PDB entry 5STJ | X-ray diffraction, 1.76 A resolution | chains A and B

Chain A:
Protein: Pre-mRNA-splicing factor 8
Source organism: Saccharomyces cerevisiae S288C
UniProtKB: P33334 (PRP8_YEAST); residues 1836-2090 here = UniProt positions 1836-2090
Sequence (258 residues; row label = number of the first residue in the row):
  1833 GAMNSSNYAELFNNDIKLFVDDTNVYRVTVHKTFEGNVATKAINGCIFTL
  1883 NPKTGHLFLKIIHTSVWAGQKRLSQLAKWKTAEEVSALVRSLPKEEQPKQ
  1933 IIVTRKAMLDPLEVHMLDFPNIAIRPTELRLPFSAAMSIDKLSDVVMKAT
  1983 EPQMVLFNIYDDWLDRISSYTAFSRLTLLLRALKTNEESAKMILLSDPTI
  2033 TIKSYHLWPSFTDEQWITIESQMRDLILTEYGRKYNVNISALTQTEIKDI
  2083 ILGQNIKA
Not modelled in the structure: 2070-2090
Differences from the reference sequence: expression tag (1833-1835)
Curated features (UniProtKB/Swiss-Prot):
  - mutagenesis: Asp1853 (D1853A: Alters protein folding. Severely impaired growth. Strongly reduced growth at 35 degrees Celsius; when associated with A-1854; D1853N: Reduced growth at 30 degrees Celsius ...), Asp1854 (D1854A: Reduced growth at 30 degrees Celsius. Strongly reduced growth at 16 degrees Celsius. Strongly reduced growth at 35 degrees Celsius; when associated with A-1853 ...), Thr1855 (T1855A: Reduced growth at 30 degrees Celsius. Strongly reduced growth at 16 degrees Celsius), Thr1936 (T1936A: Reduced growth at 30 degrees Celsius. Strongly reduced growth at 16 degrees Celsius), Arg1937 (R1937K: Severely impaired growth. Reduced growth at 30 degrees Celsius. Strongly reduced growth at 16 degrees Celsius)

Chain B:
Protein: A1 cistron-splicing factor AAR2
Source organism: Saccharomyces cerevisiae S288C
UniProtKB: P32357 (AAR2_YEAST); aligned to UniProt positions 1-317 over residues 1-317
Sequence (308 residues; row label = number of the first residue in the row; note: 13 numbers in that range are skipped by the numbering (no residue carries them; nothing is unmodelled there); numbers below 1 keep their minus sign (Gly-3 is residue -3)):
    -3 GAMAMNTVPFTSAPIEVTIGIDQYSFNVKENQPFHGIKDIPIGHVHVIHF
    47 QHADNSSMRYGYWFDCRMGNFYIQYDPKDGLYKMMEERDGAKFENIVHNF
    97 KERQMMVSYPKIDEDDTWYNLTEFVQMDKIRKIVRKDENQFSYVDSSMTT
   147 VQENEL
   166 SSSSSDPAHSLNYTVINFKSREAIRPGHEMEDFLDKSYYLNTVMLQGIFK
   216 NSSNYFGELQFAFLNAMFFGNYGSSLQWHAMIELICSSATVPKHMLDKLD
   266 EILYYQIKTLPEQYSDILLNERVWNICLYSSFQKNSLHNTEKIMENKYPE
   316 LL
Not modelled in the structure: -3 to 0, 166-169
Differences from the reference sequence: expression tag (-3 to 0); conflict Ser166 (Leu153 in P32357), Ser167 (Lys154 in P32357), Ser170 (Asp in P32357)
Ligand contacts:
  - 1-(3-methoxy-4-methylphenyl)methanamine (W8F), molecule 1: Pro5, Phe6, Thr7, Tyr68, Gln70, Glu83, Lys88, Phe89, Ile92, Phe96
  - 1-(3-methoxy-4-methylphenyl)methanamine (W8F), molecule 2: Lys125, Lys128, Ile129, Asn177, Tyr178, Thr179, Ile213, Phe214, Asn219, Glu223
Curated features (UniProtKB/Swiss-Prot):
  - region: Leu261 to Ile282 (Leucine-zipper)
  - modified residue: Ser253 (Phosphoserine), Thr274 (Phosphothreonine)

Interface between chain A and chain B:
Contacting residue pairs (18; chain A residue first):
  Gln1907(A) with Met195(B); Leu199(B)
  Leu1908(A) with Met195(B), hydrophobic
  Trp1911(A) with Glu194(B); Met195(B), hydrophobic; Phe198(B), hydrophobic
  Asp1942(A) with Lys184(B), salt bridge; Phe198(B)
  Glu1945(A) with Lys184(B), salt bridge
  Val1946(A) with Ile189(B), hydrophobic; Glu194(B); Phe198(B), hydrophobic
  His1947(A) with Glu194(B)
  Leu1949(A) with Lys184(B); Ser185(B); Arg186(B); Ile189(B), hydrophobic
  Asp1950(A) with Arg186(B), salt bridge

Overview:
The interface between chain A and chain B involves 9 residues on one side and 8 on the other, with 3 salt
bridges. Polar pairs include Asp1942(A)-Lys184(B), Glu1945(A)-Lys184(B) and Asp1950(A)-Arg186(B). Chain B
binds 1-(3-methoxy-4-methylphenyl)methanamine. From UniProt: 5 mutagenesis sites on chain A.
Chain A is Pre-mRNA-splicing factor 8 and chain B is A1 cistron-splicing factor AAR2, both from Saccharomyces
cerevisiae S288C; the structure, PanDDA analysis group deposition -- Aar2/RNaseH in complex with fragment
P02H11 from the F2X-Universal Library, was determined by X-ray diffraction, deposited together with 5ST0,
5ST1, 5ST2, 5ST3, 5ST4, 5ST5 and 248 further entries.
